Entry 8D4E (electron microscopy, 9.20 A resolution (very low resolution: no residue pairs are listed; an interface is given only as per-side residue counts)); this record covers chains B and M of the 10 polymer chains in the assembly.

# Chain B
Protein: AP-1 complex subunit beta-1
Source organism: Homo sapiens
UniProtKB: Q10567 (AP1B1_HUMAN); residues 1-949 here = UniProt positions 1-949
Sequence (949 residues; row label = number of the first residue in the row):
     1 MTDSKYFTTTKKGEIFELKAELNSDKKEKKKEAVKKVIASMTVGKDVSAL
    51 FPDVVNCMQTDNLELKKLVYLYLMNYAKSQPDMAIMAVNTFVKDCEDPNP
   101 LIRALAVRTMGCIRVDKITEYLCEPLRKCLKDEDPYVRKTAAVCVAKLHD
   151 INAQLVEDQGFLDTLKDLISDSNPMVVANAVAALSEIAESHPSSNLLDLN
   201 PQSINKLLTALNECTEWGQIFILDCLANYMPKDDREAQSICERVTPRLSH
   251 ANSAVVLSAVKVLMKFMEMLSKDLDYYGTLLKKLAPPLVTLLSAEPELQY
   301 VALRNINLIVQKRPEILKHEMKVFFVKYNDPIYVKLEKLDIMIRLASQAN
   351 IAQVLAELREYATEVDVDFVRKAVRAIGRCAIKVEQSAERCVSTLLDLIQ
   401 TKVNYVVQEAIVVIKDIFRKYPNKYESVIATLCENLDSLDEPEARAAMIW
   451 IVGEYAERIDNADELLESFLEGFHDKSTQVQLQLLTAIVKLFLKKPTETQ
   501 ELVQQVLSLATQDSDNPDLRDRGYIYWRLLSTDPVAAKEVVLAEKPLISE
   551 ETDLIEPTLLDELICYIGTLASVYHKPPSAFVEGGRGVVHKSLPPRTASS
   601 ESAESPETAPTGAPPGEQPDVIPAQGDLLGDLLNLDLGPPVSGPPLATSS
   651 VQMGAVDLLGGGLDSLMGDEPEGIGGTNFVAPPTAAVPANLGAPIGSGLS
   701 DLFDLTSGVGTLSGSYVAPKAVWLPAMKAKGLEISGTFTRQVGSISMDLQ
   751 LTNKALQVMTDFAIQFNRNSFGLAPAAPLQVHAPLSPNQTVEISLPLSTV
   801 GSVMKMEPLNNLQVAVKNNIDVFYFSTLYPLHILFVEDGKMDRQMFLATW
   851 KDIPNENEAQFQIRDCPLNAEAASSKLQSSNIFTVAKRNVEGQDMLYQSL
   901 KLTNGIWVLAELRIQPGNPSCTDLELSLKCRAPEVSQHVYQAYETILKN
Not modelled in the structure: 1-13, 584-949
Sequence notes: engineered mutation Arg-359 (Lys in Q10567), Lys-476 (Glu in Q10567)
Swiss-Prot annotation at these positions:
  - modified residue: Lys-318 (N6-acetyllysine), Tyr-574 (3'-nitrotyrosine)
  - natural variant: Cys-144 (C144R: In KIDAR), Glu-792 to Asn-949 (deletion: In KIDAR)

# Chain M
Protein: AP-1 complex subunit mu-1
Source organism: Mus musculus
UniProtKB: P35585 (AP1M1_MOUSE); residue numbers follow UniProt; this construct covers 2-423
Sequence (422 residues; each row starts with the number of its first residue):
     2 SASAVYVLDLKGKVLICRNYRGDVDMSEVEHFMPILMEKEEEGMLSPILA
    52 HGGVRFMWIKHNNLYLVATSKKNACVSLVFSFLYKVVQVFSEYFKELEEE
   102 SIRDNFVIIYELLDELMDFGYPQTTDSKILQEYITQEGHKLETGAPRPPA
   152 TVTNAVSWRSEGIKYRKNEVFLDVIEAVNLLVSANGNVLRSEIVGSIKMR
   202 VFLSGMPELRLGLNDKVLFDNTGRGKSKSVELEDVKFHQCVRLSRFENDR
   252 TISFIPPDGEFELMSYRLNTHVKPLIWIESVIEKHSHSRIEYMVKAKSQF
   302 KRRSTANNVEIHIPVPNDADSPKFKTTVGSVKWVPENSEIVWSVKSFPGG
   352 KEYLMRAHFGLPSVEAEDKEGKPPISVKFEIPYFTTSGIQVRYLKIIEKS
   402 GYQALPWVRYITQNGDYQLRTQ
Not modelled in the structure: 139-145
Swiss-Prot annotation at these positions:
  - modified residue: Ser-2 (N-acetylserine), Thr-152 (Phosphothreonine), Thr-154 (Phosphothreonine), Thr-223 (Phosphothreonine)

# How chain B and chain M interact
At this resolution (9 A) residue pairs are not listed: 9 residues of chain B and 11 of chain M lie at the interface.

# Overview
9 residues of chain B and 11 residues of chain M are in contact.
Here chain B is AP-1 complex subunit beta-1 (Homo sapiens) and chain M is AP-1 complex subunit mu-1 (Mus
musculus). Entry 8D4E (Asymmetric unit of AP-1, Arf1, Nef lattice on MHC-I lipopeptide incorporated wide(r)
membrane tubes) was determined by electron microscopy together with 7UX3, 8D4C, 8D4D, 8D4F, 8D4G, 8D9R and 5
further entries from the same study.
